Entry 6E5W (X-ray diffraction, 2.50 A resolution); this record covers chain A.

Chain A:
Protein: Retinol-binding protein 5
From: Homo sapiens
UniProtKB: P82980 (RET5_HUMAN); residues 0-134 here correspond to UniProt positions 1-135 (UniProt number = residue number + 1)
Amino-acid sequence (139 residues; row label = number of the first residue in the row; numbering starts at 0):
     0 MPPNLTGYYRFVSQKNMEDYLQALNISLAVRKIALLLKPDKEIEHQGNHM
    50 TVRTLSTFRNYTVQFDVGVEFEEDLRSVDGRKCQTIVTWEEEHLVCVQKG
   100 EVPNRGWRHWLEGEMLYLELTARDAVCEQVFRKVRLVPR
Unresolved in the structure: 0-1, 135-138
Construct notes: expression tag (135-138)
Ligand contacts: abnormal-cannabidiol (HVD; (1'R,2'R)-5'-methyl-6-pentyl-2'-(prop-1-en-2-yl)-1',2',3',4'-tetrahydro[1,1'-biphenyl]-2,4-diol): Gln13, Met16, Tyr19, Leu20, Ile25, Val29, Ala33, Leu36, Pro38, Thr53, Ser55, Arg58, Asn59, Tyr60, Leu74, Ser76, Val77, Gln97, Leu119, Gln128

Summary:
Chain A binds abnormal-cannabidiol.
Chain A is Retinol-binding protein 5 (Homo sapiens); the structure, Crystal structure of human cellular
retinol binding protein 3 in complex with abnormal-cannabidiol (abn-CBD), was determined by X-ray diffraction
together with 6E5L, 6E5T, 6E6K and 6E6M from the same study.
